4U8U - chains F and N of the 45 polymer chains in the assembly; structure by X-ray diffraction, 3.20 A resolution.

Chain F:
Name: Globin b Chain
Source organism: Glossoscolex paulistus
Sequence (142 residues; numbered 1 to 142; the number before each row is that of its first residue):
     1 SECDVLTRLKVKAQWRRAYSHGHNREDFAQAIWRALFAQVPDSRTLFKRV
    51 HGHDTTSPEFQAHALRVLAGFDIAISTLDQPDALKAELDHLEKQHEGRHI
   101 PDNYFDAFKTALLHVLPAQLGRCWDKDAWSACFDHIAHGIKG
Disulfides: Cys3-Cys132
Metal / ion sites: heme Fe: His95 (together with cyanide ion)
Residues lining bound ligands:
  - cyanide ion (CYN): Trp33, Phe47, His63, Val67, His95
  - heme (HEM): Ser43, Leu46, Phe47, Arg49, Val50, His63, Arg66, Val67, Gly70, Phe71, Leu91, Gln94, His95, Arg98, Ile100, Tyr104, Phe105, Phe108, Phe133, Ile136, Ala137, Ile140

Chain N:
Name: Linker L2
Source organism: Glossoscolex paulistus
Sequence (236 residues; numbered 1 to 236; the number before each row is that of its first residue):
     1 DEPQGTSPISRLFAEQLDPRLAANGLRLIGLERKLKALKARLHEAEKIDP
    51 EGFIKELDARVSHVEGTHCAKKEFQCGGYDQECISDLFVCDGHKDCHNGH
   101 DEAEDVCDTSPVKPGNIFSGTSHWHDCLLRSDHVTRVVIKGTIRRNYFKS
   151 RIWVRAQIESDLIHDGKKELSDFDSKGYYNFANRRLVLIPIAQDDKHLSV
   201 ICDFDRGDSRRASCHRVLEGTLHQCANLSVHLQGHH
Unresolved in the structure: 1-17
Disulfides: Cys69-Cys83, Cys76-Cys96, Cys90-Cys107, Cys127-Cys225, Cys202-Cys214
Metal / ion sites: Ca2+: Phe88, Asp91, His93, Asp95, Asp101, Glu102; Zn2+: His236 (shared with 2 residues of chain d)
From the paper describing this entry:
  - Zn2+ coordination: His236

How chain F and chain N interact:
Residue-residue contacts - 28 pairs, chain F then chain N:
  Asp27(F) - Ser85(N)
  Asp27(F) - Phe88(N)
  Phe28(F) - Leu87(N)  hydrophobic
  Gln30(F) - Phe88(N)
  Ala31(F) - Phe88(N)
  Arg34(F) - Phe88(N)
  Arg34(F) - Asp91(N)  salt bridge
  Arg34(F) - His93(N)
  Arg34(F) - Asp95(N)  salt bridge
  Ala35(F) - Tyr147(N)
  Ala38(F) - Tyr147(N)  hydrophobic
  Gln39(F) - Tyr147(N)
  Thr110(F) - Tyr147(N)
  His114(F) - Arg145(N)  hydrogen bond
  His114(F) - Tyr147(N)  hydrogen bond
  His114(F) - Phe148(N)
  His114(F) - Trp153(N)
  Val115(F) - Phe148(N)  hydrophobic
  Pro117(F) - Trp153(N)  hydrophobic
  Ala118(F) - Leu87(N)  hydrophobic
  Ala118(F) - Phe148(N)  hydrophobic
  Ala118(F) - Arg151(N)
  Gln119(F) - Lys72(N)  hydrogen bond (backbone-side chain)
  Gly121(F) - Tyr178(N)  hydrogen bond (backbone-side chain)
  Arg122(F) - Glu219(N)  hydrogen bond (side chain-backbone)
  Arg122(F) - Gly220(N)  hydrogen bond (side chain-backbone)
  Arg122(F) - Leu222(N)
  Cys123(F) - Gly220(N)
Interface residues without a listed pair, chain F (19 interface residues in all): Asn24, Leu120
Interface residues without a listed pair, chain N (17 interface residues in all): Asn146

In short:
The interface between chain F and chain N involves 19 residues on one side and 17 on the other; the contacts
include 6 hydrogen bonds and 2 salt bridges. Polar contacts include Arg34(F)-Asp91(N), Arg34(F)-Asp95(N) and
His114(F)-Arg145(N). Ligands of chain F: heme and cyanide ion. The paper reports Zn2+ coordination by
His236(N).
Chain F is Globin b Chain and chain N is Linker L2, both from Glossoscolex paulistus; the structure, The
Crystallographic structure of the giant hemoglobin from Glossoscolex paulistus at 3.2 A resolution, was
determined by X-ray diffraction (same publication as 4WCH).
